7EZR - chains A and C of the 4 polymer chains in the assembly; structure by X-ray diffraction, 3.27 A resolution.

Chain A (and C):
Name: Fructose-1,6-bisphosphatase 1
Source organism: Homo sapiens
Notes: EC 3.1.3.11; chain C of this document is another copy of the same molecule, construct and numbering; everything in this record applies to it too
Reference sequence: P09467 (F16P1_HUMAN); residues 0-337 here correspond to UniProt positions 1-338 (UniProt number = residue number + 1)
Sequence (338 residues; numbered 0 to 337; the number before each row is that of its first residue; numbering starts at 0):
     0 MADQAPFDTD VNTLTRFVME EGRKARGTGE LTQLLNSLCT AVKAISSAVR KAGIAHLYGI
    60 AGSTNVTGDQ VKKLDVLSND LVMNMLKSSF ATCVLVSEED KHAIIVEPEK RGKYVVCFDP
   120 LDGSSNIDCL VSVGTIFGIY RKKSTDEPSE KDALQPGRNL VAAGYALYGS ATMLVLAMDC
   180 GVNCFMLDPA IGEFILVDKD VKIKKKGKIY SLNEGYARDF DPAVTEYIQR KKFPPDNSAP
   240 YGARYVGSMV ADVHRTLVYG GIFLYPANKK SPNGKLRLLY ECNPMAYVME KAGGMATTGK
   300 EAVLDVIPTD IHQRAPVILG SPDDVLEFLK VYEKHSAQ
Disordered / not traced: 0-7, 63-71, 337 (chain C: 0-8, 63-71, 337)
Small-molecule neighbours:
  - 0H1 (5-ethyl-7-nitro-3-[3-oxidanylidene-3-(thiophen-2-ylsulfonylamino)propyl]-1H-indole-2-carboxylic acid): Phe-16, Val-17, Glu-20, Gly-21, Arg-25, Gly-26, Thr-27, Gly-28, Glu-29, Leu-30, Thr-31, Leu-34, Lys-112, Tyr-113, Arg-140, Lys-142, Val-160, Met-177, Cys-179
  - 1,6-di-O-phosphono-beta-D-fructofuranose (FBP): Asp-118, Leu-120, Asp-121, Gly-122, Ser-123, Ser-124, Asn-212, Tyr-215, Tyr-244, Gly-246, Ser-247, Met-248, Phe-262, Tyr-264, Lys-274, Leu-275, Glu-280
Curated features (UniProtKB/Swiss-Prot):
  - binding site (AMP): Val-17 to Gly-21, Thr-27 to Thr-31, Lys-112, Tyr-113, Arg-140
  - binding site (Mg(2+)): Asp-68, Glu-97, Asp-118, Leu-120, Asp-121, Glu-280
  - binding site (substrate): Asp-121 to Ser-124, Asn-212 to Tyr-215, Arg-243 to Met-248, Tyr-264, Lys-274 to Arg-276
  - modified residue: Ala-1 (N-acetylalanine), Lys-150 (N6-succinyllysine), Tyr-215 (Phosphotyrosine), Tyr-244 (Phosphotyrosine), Tyr-264 (Phosphotyrosine)
From the paper describing this entry:
  - binding site for 0H1: Glu-20, Ala-24, Thr-27, Gly-28, Leu-30, Thr-31, Lys-112, Tyr-113, Arg-140, Met-177, Cys-179

Chain A / chain C interface:
Residue-residue contacts (48; chain A residue first):
  Asp-9(A) with Ser-87(C); Lys-109(C), salt bridge
  Val-10(A) with Asn-83(C); Ser-87(C)
  Thr-14(A) with Asn-35(C)
  Arg-15(A) with Gln-32(C); Asn-35(C); Ser-36(C), hydrogen bond; Met-84(C), hydrogen bond (side chain-backbone); Ser-87(C); Ser-88(C)
  Met-18(A) with Met-18(C), hydrophobic; Thr-31(C); Gln-32(C); Asn-35(C), hydrogen bond
  Glu-19(A) with Gln-32(C)
  Arg-22(A) with Thr-27(C); Gly-28(C); Glu-29(C); Gln-32(C)
  Thr-27(A) with Arg-22(C), hydrogen bond (backbone-side chain)
  Gly-28(A) with Arg-22(C)
  Glu-29(A) with Arg-22(C)
  Thr-31(A) with Met-18(C)
  Gln-32(A) with Arg-15(C); Met-18(C); Arg-22(C)
  Asn-35(A) with Thr-14(C), hydrogen bond; Met-18(C)
  Thr-39(A) with Glu-192(C), hydrogen bond
  Lys-42(A) with Ile-190(C), hydrogen bond (side chain-backbone); Gly-191(C), hydrogen bond (side chain-backbone); Glu-192(C), salt bridge
  Ala-43(A) with Ile-190(C), hydrophobic
  Ser-46(A) with Ala-189(C)
  Met-84(A) with Val-10(C), hydrophobic
  Ser-87(A) with Asp-9(C); Arg-15(C), hydrogen bond (backbone-side chain)
  Phe-89(A) with Arg-15(C)
  Ala-189(A) with Ser-46(C)
  Ile-190(A) with Lys-42(C); Ala-43(C), hydrophobic; Gly-191(C)
  Gly-191(A) with Lys-42(C), hydrogen bond (backbone-side chain); Ile-190(C); Gly-191(C)
  Glu-192(A) with Thr-39(C), hydrogen bond; Lys-42(C), salt bridge
Interface residues without a listed pair, chain A (28 interface residues in all): Thr-12, Ser-36, Ser-88, Pro-188
Interface residues without a listed pair, chain C (28 interface residues in all): Phe-89, Pro-188

In short:
Chain A and chain C each contribute 28 residues to their interface; the contacts include 11 hydrogen bonds and
3 salt bridges. Polar pairs include Asp-9(A)/Lys-109(C), Lys-42(A)/Glu-192(C) and Arg-15(A)/Ser-36(C). Ligands
of chain A: compound 0H1 and 1,6-di-O-phosphono-beta-D-fructofuranose. From the paper: a binding site for 0H1
at Glu-20(A), Ala-24(A) and Thr-27(A) among others.
Both chains are Fructose-1,6-bisphosphatase 1 (Homo sapiens). Entry 7EZR (Indole-2-carboxylic acid derivatives
as allosteric inhibitors of fructose-1,6-bisphosphatase) was determined by X-ray diffraction (same publication
as 7EZF and 7EZP).
